PDB entry 8SJD | electron microscopy, 5.10 A resolution (low resolution: residue-level contacts below are approximate; hydrogen-bond / salt-bridge calls are withheld) | chains A and G of the 10 polymer chains in the assembly

Chain A:
Name: Hermes transposase
Source organism: Musca domestica
UniProtKB: Q25438 (Q25438_MUSDO); numbering as in UniProt (aligned over 1-612)
Sequence (612 residues; each row starts with the number of its first residue):
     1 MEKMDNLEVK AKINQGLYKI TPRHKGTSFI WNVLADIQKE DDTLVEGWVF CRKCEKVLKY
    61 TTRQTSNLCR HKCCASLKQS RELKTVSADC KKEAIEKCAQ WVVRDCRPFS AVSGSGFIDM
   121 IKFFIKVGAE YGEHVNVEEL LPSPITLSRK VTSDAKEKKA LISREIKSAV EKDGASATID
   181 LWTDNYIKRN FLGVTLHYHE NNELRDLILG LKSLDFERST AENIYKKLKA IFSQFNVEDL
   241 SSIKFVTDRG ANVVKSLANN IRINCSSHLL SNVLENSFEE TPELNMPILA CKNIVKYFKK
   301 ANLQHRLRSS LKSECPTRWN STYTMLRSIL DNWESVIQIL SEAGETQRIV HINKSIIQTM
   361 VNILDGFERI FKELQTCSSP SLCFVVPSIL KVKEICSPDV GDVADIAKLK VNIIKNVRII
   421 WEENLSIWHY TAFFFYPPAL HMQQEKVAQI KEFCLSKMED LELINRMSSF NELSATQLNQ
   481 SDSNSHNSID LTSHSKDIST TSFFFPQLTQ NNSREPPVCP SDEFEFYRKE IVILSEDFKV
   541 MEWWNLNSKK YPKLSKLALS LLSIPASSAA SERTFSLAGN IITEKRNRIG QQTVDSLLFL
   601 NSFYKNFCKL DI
Unresolved in the structure: 1-80, 466-516, 610-612
Differences from the reference sequence: engineered mutation Glu2 (Gln in Q25438), Gly128 (Lys in Q25438)

Chain G:
Molecule: 55-nt DNA strand
Sequence (55 nucleotides; each row starts with the number of its first residue):
     1 CTTATCTATG TGGCTTACGT TTGCCTGTGG CTTGTTGAAG TTCTCTGGTT CACGC

How chain A and chain G interact:
Residue-residue contacts (35; chain A residue first):
  Lys91(A) - DT36(G)
  Lys92(A) - DG34(G)
  Lys92(A) - DT35(G)
  Asp180(A) - DG48(G)
  Asp180(A) - DT49(G)
  Leu181(A) - DG48(G)
  Leu181(A) - DT49(G)
  Trp182(A) - DT46(G)
  Trp182(A) - DG48(G)
  Thr183(A) - DG48(G)
  Asp184(A) - DG48(G)
  Arg218(A) - DC51(G)
  Ser219(A) - DC51(G)
  Ser219(A) - DA52(G)
  Thr220(A) - DC51(G)
  Thr220(A) - DA52(G)
  Ala221(A) - DA52(G)
  Ala251(A) - DA52(G)
  Ala251(A) - DC53(G)
  Asn252(A) - DA52(G)
  Val254(A) - DC53(G)
  Lys255(A) - DA52(G)
  Lys255(A) - DC53(G)
  His268(A) - DG48(G)
  Ser309(A) - DC43(G)
  Ser310(A) - DC43(G)
  Lys312(A) - DG47(G)
  Thr317(A) - DT49(G)
  Arg318(A) - DT44(G)
  Arg318(A) - DC45(G)
  Arg318(A) - DT46(G)
  Arg318(A) - DG47(G)
  Trp319(A) - DG47(G)
  Glu572(A) - DG47(G)
  Glu572(A) - DG48(G)
Also at the interface, not in a pair above, chain A (26 interface residues in all): Ile224, Arg308, Ser576
Also at the interface, not in a pair above, chain G (15 interface residues in all): DT42, DT50

In short:
The interface between chain A and chain G involves 26 residues on one side and 15 on the other.
Here chain A is Hermes transposase (Musca domestica) and chain G is a 55-nt DNA strand. Entry 8SJD (Cryo-EM
structure of the Hermes transposase bound to two right-ends of its DNA transposon) was determined by electron
microscopy together with 8EB5 and 8EDG from the same study.
